6LB1 - chains B and C of the 3 polymer chains in the assembly; structure by electron microscopy, 2.58 A resolution.

# Chain B
Molecule: Capsid protein VP2
Source organism: Echovirus E11
Sequence (245 residues; numbered 12 to 256; the number before each row is that of its first residue):
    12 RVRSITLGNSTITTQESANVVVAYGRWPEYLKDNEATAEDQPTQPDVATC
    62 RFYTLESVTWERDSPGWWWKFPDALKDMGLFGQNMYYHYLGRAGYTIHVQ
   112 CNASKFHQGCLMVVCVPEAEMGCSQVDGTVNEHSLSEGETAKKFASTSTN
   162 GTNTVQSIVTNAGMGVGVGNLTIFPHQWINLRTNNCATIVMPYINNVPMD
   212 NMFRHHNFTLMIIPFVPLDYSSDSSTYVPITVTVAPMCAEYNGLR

# Chain C
Molecule: Capsid protein VP3
Source organism: Echovirus E11
Sequence (231 residues; row label = number of the first residue in the row):
     1 GLPVMNTPGSNQFLTSDDFQSPSAMPQFDVTPELNIPGEVQNLMEIAEVD
    51 SVVPVNNVEGKLDTMEIYRIPVQSGNHQSSQVFGFQVQPGLDNVFKHTLL
   101 GEILNYYAHWSGSIKLTFVFCGSAMATGKFLLAYAPPGANAPKSRKDAML
   151 GTHIIWDVGLQSSCVLCIPWISQTHYRLVQQDEYTSAGNVTCWYQTGIVV
   201 PAGTPTSCSIMCFVSACNDFSVRLLKDTPFI
Disordered / not traced: 175-183

# Interface between chain B and chain C
Residue-residue contacts (46; chain B residue first):
  Tyr35(B) - Gly38(C)
  Arg37(B) - Asn35(C)
  Arg37(B) - Pro37(C)
  Lys116(B) - Met125(C)
  Phe117(B) - Met125(C)  hydrophobic
  Phe117(B) - Gly203(C)
  Phe117(B) - Pro205(C)
  His118(B) - Ser123(C)
  Gln119(B) - Gly122(C)
  Gln119(B) - Ser123(C)  hydrogen bond (side chain-backbone)
  Gln119(B) - Pro205(C)
  Gln119(B) - Ser207(C)  hydrogen bond (side chain-backbone)
  Cys121(B) - Cys121(C)  hydrophobic
  Cys121(B) - Met211(C)  hydrophobic
  Val170(B) - Met65(C)  hydrophobic
  Thr171(B) - Asp63(C)
  Thr171(B) - Thr64(C)
  Thr171(B) - Met65(C)
  Val179(B) - Met65(C)  hydrophobic
  Val179(B) - Tyr68(C)
  Gly180(B) - Ser51(C)
  Gly180(B) - Val52(C)  hydrogen bond (backbone-backbone)
  Gly180(B) - Tyr68(C)  hydrogen bond (backbone-side chain)
  Asn181(B) - Ser51(C)
  Asn181(B) - His97(C)  hydrogen bond (side chain-backbone)
  Asn181(B) - Thr98(C)
  Asn181(B) - Leu99(C)  hydrogen bond (side chain-backbone)
  Thr183(B) - Val49(C)
  Thr183(B) - Asp50(C)  hydrogen bond (side chain-backbone)
  Thr183(B) - Ser51(C)
  Asn191(B) - Phe120(C)
  Arg193(B) - Phe120(C)
  Arg193(B) - Gly122(C)
  Arg193(B) - Ser123(C)  hydrogen bond (side chain-backbone)
  Arg193(B) - Ala124(C)
  Arg193(B) - Val158(C)  hydrogen bond (side chain-backbone)
  Arg193(B) - Ser162(C)  hydrogen bond
  Asn206(B) - Ile36(C)
  Phe226(B) - Met65(C)  hydrophobic
  Phe226(B) - Arg69(C)
  Val227(B) - Cys121(C)  hydrophobic
  Pro228(B) - Arg69(C)
  Asp230(B) - Pro205(C)
  Tyr231(B) - Pro205(C)  hydrophobic
  Ser232(B) - Gly203(C)
  Ser232(B) - Thr204(C)  hydrogen bond (side chain-backbone)
Also at the interface, not in a pair above, chain B (30 interface residues in all): Ile184, Trp189, Thr194, Tyr204, Ile205, Asn207, Val208, Pro209
Also at the interface, not in a pair above, chain C (38 interface residues in all): Leu34, Ile46, Val119, Ala126, Gly159, Ala202, Cys208, Ser209, Phe213

# Overview
The interface between chain B and chain C involves 30 residues on one side and 38 on the other; the contacts
include 11 hydrogen bonds. Polar pairs include Gln119(B)-Ser123(C), Gln119(B)-Ser207(C) and
Gly180(B)-Tyr68(C).
Chain B is Capsid protein VP2 and chain C is Capsid protein VP3, both from Echovirus E11; the structure,
Cryo-EM structure of echovirus 11 A-particle at pH 5.5, was determined by electron microscopy (same
publication as 6LA3, 6LA4, 6LA5, 6LA6, 6LA7, 6LAO and 3 further entries).
